6F8Y - chain A; structure by X-ray diffraction, 2.86 A resolution.

== Chain A ==
Molecule: Threonylcarbamoyl-AMP synthase
Source organism: Pyrococcus abyssi (strain GE5 / Orsay)
Notes: EC 2.7.7.87
Reference sequence: Q9UYB2 (SUA5_PYRAB); residue numbers follow UniProt; this construct covers 2-340
Chain sequence (345 residues; each row starts with the number of its first residue):
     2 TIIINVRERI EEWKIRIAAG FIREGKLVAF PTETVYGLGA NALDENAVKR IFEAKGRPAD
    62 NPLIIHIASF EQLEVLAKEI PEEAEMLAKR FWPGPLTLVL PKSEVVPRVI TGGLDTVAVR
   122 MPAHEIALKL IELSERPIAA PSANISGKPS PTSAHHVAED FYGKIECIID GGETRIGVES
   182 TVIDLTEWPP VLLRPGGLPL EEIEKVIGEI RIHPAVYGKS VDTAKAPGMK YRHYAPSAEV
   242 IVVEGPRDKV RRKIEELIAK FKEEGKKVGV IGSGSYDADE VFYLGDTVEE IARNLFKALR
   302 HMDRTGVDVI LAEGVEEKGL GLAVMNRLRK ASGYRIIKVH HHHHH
Not modelled in the structure: 342-346
Sequence notes: expression tag (341-346)
Ligand contacts: threonine (THR): Thr-33, Thr-35, Val-36, Tyr-37, Gly-38, Ile-65, His-67, Thr-98, Arg-121, Ala-141, Pro-142, Ser-143, Glu-180, Ser-181, Arg-195
UniProt features mapped onto this chain:
  - binding site (L-threonine): Thr-35, His-67, Arg-121, Ala-141, Ser-181
  - binding site (ATP): Arg-58, Asn-62, Thr-117, Ser-143, Ser-151, Arg-195, Tyr-235
What the authors report for this chain:
  - binding site for threonine: Thr-35, His-67, Arg-121, Ser-181, Arg-195

== Summary ==
Ligands of chain A: threonine. Curated annotation (UniProt) lists 5 L-threonine-binding residues and 7
ATP-binding residues. The paper reports a binding site for threonine at Thr-35, His-67 and Arg-121 among
others.
Chain A is Threonylcarbamoyl-AMP synthase (Pyrococcus abyssi (strain GE5 / Orsay)); the structure, Crystal
structure of P. abyssi Sua5 complexed with L-threonine, was determined by X-ray diffraction (same publication
as 6F87 and 6F89).
